Entry 7G9D (X-ray diffraction, 2.66 A resolution); this record covers chains A and B.

[Chain A]
Protein: Transforming protein RhoA
From: Homo sapiens
Notes: EC 3.6.5.2
Reference sequence: P61586 (RHOA_HUMAN); residue numbers follow UniProt; this construct covers 1-184
Amino-acid sequence (185 residues; numbered 0 to 184; the number before each row is that of its first residue; numbering starts at 0):
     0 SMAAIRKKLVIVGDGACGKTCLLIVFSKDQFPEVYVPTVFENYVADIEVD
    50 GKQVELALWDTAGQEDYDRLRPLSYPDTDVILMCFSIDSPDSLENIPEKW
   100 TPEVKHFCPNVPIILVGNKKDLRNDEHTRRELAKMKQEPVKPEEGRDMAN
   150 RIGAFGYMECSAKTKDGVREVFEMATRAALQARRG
Not modelled in the structure: 0-2, 182-184
Sequence notes: expression tag (0)
Swiss-Prot annotation at these positions:
  - region: Ala61 to Asp78 (Switch II region)
  - motif: Tyr34 to Tyr42 (Effector region)
  - binding site (GTP): Gly12 to Thr19, Phe30 to Thr37, Asp59 to Gln63, Asn117 to Asp120, Ser160 to Lys162
  - modified residue: Tyr34 (Microbial infection: O-AMP-tyrosine), Thr37 (Microbial infection: O-AMP-threonine), Asn41 (Microbial infection: ADP-ribosylasparagine), Gln63 (5-glutamyl serotonin)
  - glycosylation: Tyr34 (Microbial infection: O-linked (GlcNAc) tyrosine), Thr37 (Microbial infection: O-alpha-linked (GlcNAc) threonine)
  - cross-link: Lys135 (Glycyl lysine isopeptide (Lys-Gly) (interchain with G-Cter in ubiquitin))
  - natural variant: Glu47 (E47K: In EDFAOB), Pro71 (P71S: In EDFAOB)
  - mutagenesis: Gly14 (G14V: Increased Rho protein signal transduction. Constitutively active), Thr19 (T19N: Decreased Rho protein signal transduction. Decreased substrate adhesion-dependent cell spreading. Decreased stress fibers assembly. Decreased cytoplasmic microtubule organization), Tyr34 (Y34A: Abolishes interaction with DGKQ; Y34F: Abolishes AMPylation by Haemophilus IbpA), Thr37 (T37A: Abolished monoglucosylation by C.difficile toxin TcdA. Abolished O-GlcNAcylation by C.novyi toxin TcdA), Gln63 (Q63L: Causes constitutive activation), Lys135 (K135R: Reduced FBXL19-mediated ubiquitination and subsequent degradation)

[Chain B]
Protein: Rho guanine nucleotide exchange factor 2
From: Homo sapiens
Reference sequence: Q92974 (ARHG2_HUMAN); residues 206-448 here = UniProt positions 206-448
Amino-acid sequence (245 residues; row label = number of the first residue in the row):
   204 SMEMDEKDFAADSWSLAVDSSFLQQHKKEVMKQQDVIYELIQTELHHVRT
   254 LKIMTRLFRTGMLEELHLEPGVVQGLFPCVDELSDIHTRFLSQLLERRRQ
   304 ALCPGSTRNFVIHRLGDLLISQFSGPSAEQMCKTYSEFCSRHSKALKLYK
   354 ELYARDKRFQQFIRKVTRPAVLKRHGVQECILLVTQRITKYPLLISRILQ
   404 HSHGIEEERQDLTTALGLVKELLSNVDEGIYQLEKGARLQEIYNR
Not modelled in the structure: 439-448
Sequence notes: expression tag (204-205)
Covalently attached groups: N-[3-(2-oxopyrrolidin-1-yl)phenyl]acetamide (T7Y) linked to Cys306
Small-molecule neighbours: T7Y (N-[3-(2-oxopyrrolidin-1-yl)phenyl]acetamide): Asp222, Ser224, Phe225, Pro307, Ser309, Asn312
Swiss-Prot annotation at these positions:
  - modified residue: Lys353 (N6-acetyllysine)
  - mutagenesis: Tyr394 (Y394A: Reduces phosphorylation level, normal microtubule localization and activity)

[Interface between chain A and chain B]
Contacting residue pairs (62):
  Arg5(A) - Lys376(B)  hydrogen bond (side chain-backbone)
  Arg5(A) - Glu382(B)  salt bridge
  Lys27(A) - Asp215(B)  salt bridge
  Val33(A) - Ser218(B)
  Tyr34(A) - Ser216(B)
  Tyr34(A) - Asp238(B)
  Tyr34(A) - Val239(B)
  Tyr34(A) - Glu242(B)  hydrogen bond
  Tyr34(A) - Arg400(B)  hydrogen bond
  Val35(A) - Arg400(B)  hydrogen bond (backbone-side chain)
  Pro36(A) - Glu242(B)
  Pro36(A) - Arg400(B)
  Thr37(A) - Val239(B)
  Thr37(A) - Glu242(B)  hydrogen bond (backbone-side chain)
  Thr37(A) - Leu396(B)
  Thr37(A) - Leu397(B)
  Thr37(A) - Arg400(B)  hydrogen bond
  Val38(A) - Glu242(B)  hydrogen bond (backbone-side chain)
  Val38(A) - Lys393(B)
  Phe39(A) - Lys393(B)  hydrogen bond (backbone-side chain)
  Glu40(A) - Thr246(B)
  Glu40(A) - His249(B)  salt bridge
  Glu40(A) - Arg377(B)  salt bridge
  Glu40(A) - Leu386(B)
  Asn41(A) - Arg377(B)  hydrogen bond (side chain-backbone)
  Asn41(A) - Glu382(B)
  Asn41(A) - Leu386(B)
  Tyr42(A) - Arg377(B)
  Val43(A) - Lys376(B)
  Val43(A) - Arg377(B)
  Asp45(A) - Lys376(B)  salt bridge
  Glu54(A) - Lys376(B)  salt bridge
  Trp58(A) - Glu382(B)
  Trp58(A) - Leu385(B)  hydrophobic
  Trp58(A) - Gln389(B)
  Asp59(A) - Gln389(B)  hydrogen bond (backbone-side chain)
  Ala61(A) - Leu396(B)
  Gly62(A) - Thr392(B)
  Gly62(A) - Leu396(B)
  Gln63(A) - Gln389(B)
  Gln63(A) - Thr392(B)
  Tyr66(A) - Leu426(B)
  Tyr66(A) - Ser427(B)
  Tyr66(A) - Asp430(B)
  Asp67(A) - Asp430(B)
  Arg68(A) - Asp430(B)  salt bridge
  Arg68(A) - Glu431(B)  hydrogen bond (side chain-backbone)
  Leu69(A) - Cys342(B)  hydrophobic
  Leu69(A) - Ile391(B)  hydrophobic
  Leu69(A) - Leu426(B)  hydrophobic
  Leu69(A) - Asp430(B)  hydrogen bond (backbone-side chain)
  Leu69(A) - Ile433(B)  hydrophobic
  Leu72(A) - Cys342(B)
  Leu72(A) - His345(B)
  Leu72(A) - Leu385(B)
  Leu72(A) - Thr388(B)
  Leu72(A) - Gln435(B)
  Ser73(A) - Leu385(B)
  Ser73(A) - Gln389(B)  hydrogen bond
  Pro75(A) - Leu349(B)  hydrophobic
  Asp76(A) - Lys353(B)  salt bridge
  Asp76(A) - Gln381(B)
Interface residues without a listed pair, chain A (29 interface residues in all): Lys7
Interface residues without a listed pair, chain B (34 interface residues in all): Leu219, Lys423

[In short]
Chain A and chain B form an interface of 29 and 34 residues respectively, with 13 hydrogen bonds and 8 salt
bridges. Polar contacts include Arg5(A)-Glu382(B), Lys27(A)-Asp215(B) and Glu40(A)-His249(B). Covalently
linked compound T7Y: at Cys306(B).
Here chain A is Transforming protein RhoA and chain B is Rho guanine nucleotide exchange factor 2, both from
Homo sapiens. Entry 7G9D (ARHGEF2 PanDDA analysis group deposition -- ARHGEF2 and RhoA in complex with
PCM-0102179-001) was determined by X-ray diffraction.
